Entry 2PL7 (X-ray diffraction, 1.00 A resolution); this record covers chains A and B.

# Chain A (and B)
Name: Hydrophobin-2
Source organism: Hypocrea jecorina
Notes: chain B of this document is another copy of the same molecule, construct and numbering; everything in this record applies to it too
Reference sequence: P79073 (HYP2_TRIRE); residues 1-71 here correspond to UniProt positions 16-86 (UniProt number = residue number + 15)
Chain sequence (71 residues; each row starts with the number of its first residue):
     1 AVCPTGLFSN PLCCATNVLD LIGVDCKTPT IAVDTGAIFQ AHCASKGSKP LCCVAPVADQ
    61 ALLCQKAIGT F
Not modelled in the structure: 68-71
Disulfide bonds: C3-C52, C13-C43, C14-C26, C53-C64

# Chain A / chain B interface
Contacting residue pairs (19; chain A residue first):
  P4(A) - K66(B)
  T5(A) - K66(B)
  G6(A) - D20(B)
  L7(A) - L19(B)
  L7(A) - D20(B)  hydrogen bond (backbone-side chain)
  F8(A) - D20(B)
  F8(A) - L21(B)  hydrophobic
  L19(A) - L7(B)
  D20(A) - G6(B)
  D20(A) - L7(B)  hydrogen bond (side chain-backbone)
  D20(A) - F8(B)
  D20(A) - Q65(B)  hydrogen bond (backbone-side chain)
  L21(A) - L21(B)  hydrophobic
  L21(A) - Q65(B)
  Q65(A) - Q65(B)  hydrogen bond
  Q65(A) - K66(B)
  K66(A) - P4(B)
  K66(A) - T5(B)
  K66(A) - Q65(B)
Interface residues without a listed pair, chain A (11 interface residues in all): A67
Interface residues without a listed pair, chain B (11 interface residues in all): A67

# Summary
The chain A/chain B interface involves 11 residues from each chain; the contacts include 4 hydrogen bonds.
Among the polar pairs are L7(A)-D20(B), D20(A)-Q65(B) and Q65(A)-Q65(B).
Both chains are Hydrophobin-2 (Hypocrea jecorina). Entry 2PL7 (Orhorhombic crystal structure of hydrophobin
HFBII in the presence of a detergent) was determined by X-ray diffraction together with 2PL6 from the same
study.
